8KD6 - chains U and X of the 16 polymer chains in the assembly; structure by electron microscopy, 3.07 A resolution.

[Chain U]
Molecule: Histone H2A
From: Xenopus laevis
UniProtKB: Q6AZJ8 (Q6AZJ8_XENLA); residues 1-129 here correspond to UniProt positions 2-130 (UniProt number = residue number + 1)
Chain sequence (129 residues; row label = number of the first residue in the row):
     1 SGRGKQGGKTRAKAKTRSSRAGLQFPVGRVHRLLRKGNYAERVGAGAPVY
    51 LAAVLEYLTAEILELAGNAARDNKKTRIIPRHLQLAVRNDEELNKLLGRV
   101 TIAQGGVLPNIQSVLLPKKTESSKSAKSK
Unresolved in the structure: 1-10, 118-129

[Chain X]
Molecule: 187bp DNA
Sequence (187 nucleotides; numbered -93 to 93; the number before each row is that of its first residue; numbers below 1 keep their minus sign (DG-93 is residue -93)):
   -93 GCGGTGGCGGCCGCTCTAGAACAGGATGTATATATCTGACACGTGCCTGG
   -43 AGACTAGGGAGTAATCCCCTTGGCGGTTAAAACGCGGGGGACAGCGCGTA
     7 CGTGCGTTTAAGCGGTGCTAGAGCTGTCTACGACCAATTGAGCGGCCTCG
    57 GCACCGGGATTCTCCAGGGCGGCCGCGTATAGGGTCC
Unresolved in the structure: -93 to -89, 76-93

[How chain U and chain X interact]
Residue-residue contacts (14):
  Arg11(U) - DG-44(X)  base contact
  Arg11(U) - DA-43(X)  hydrogen bond to the base
  Arg11(U) - DG-42(X)  hydrogen bond to the sugar
  Ala12(U) - DG-42(X)  phosphate contact
  Ala12(U) - DA-41(X)  phosphate contact
  Lys13(U) - DG-42(X)  sugar contact
  Lys15(U) - DA-43(X)  sugar contact
  Lys15(U) - DG-42(X)  phosphate contact
  Thr16(U) - DA-43(X)  sugar contact
  Arg17(U) - DA-43(X)  salt bridge to the phosphate
  Gly28(U) - DG-44(X)  sugar contact
  Gly28(U) - DA-43(X)  phosphate contact
  Arg29(U) - DG-44(X)  phosphate contact
  Arg32(U) - DG-44(X)  salt bridge to the phosphate
Also at the interface, not in a pair above, chain U (10 interface residues in all): Arg20
Also at the interface, not in a pair above, chain X (5 interface residues in all): DG-45

[Overview]
10 residues of chain U face 5 of chain X across their interface; the contacts include 2 hydrogen bonds and 2
salt bridges. Polar pairs include Arg11(U)-DA-43(X), Arg11(U)-DG-42(X) and Arg17(U)-DA-43(X).
Chain U is Histone H2A (Xenopus laevis) and chain X is 187bp DNA; the structure, Rpd3S in complex with
nucleosome with H3K36MLA modification and 187bp DNA, class3, was determined by electron microscopy (same
publication as 8KC7, 8KD2, 8KD3, 8KD4, 8KD5 and 8KD7).
